PDB entry 3BVD | X-ray diffraction, 3.37 A resolution | chains A and B of the 3 polymer chains in the assembly

Chain A:
Molecule: Cytochrome c oxidase subunit 1
From: Thermus thermophilus
Notes: EC 1.9.3.1
UniProt: Q5SJ79 (COX1_THET8); residue numbers follow UniProt; this construct covers 2-562
Amino-acid sequence (568 residues; numbered -5 to 562; the number before each row is that of its first residue; numbers below 1 keep their minus sign (Met-5 is residue -5)):
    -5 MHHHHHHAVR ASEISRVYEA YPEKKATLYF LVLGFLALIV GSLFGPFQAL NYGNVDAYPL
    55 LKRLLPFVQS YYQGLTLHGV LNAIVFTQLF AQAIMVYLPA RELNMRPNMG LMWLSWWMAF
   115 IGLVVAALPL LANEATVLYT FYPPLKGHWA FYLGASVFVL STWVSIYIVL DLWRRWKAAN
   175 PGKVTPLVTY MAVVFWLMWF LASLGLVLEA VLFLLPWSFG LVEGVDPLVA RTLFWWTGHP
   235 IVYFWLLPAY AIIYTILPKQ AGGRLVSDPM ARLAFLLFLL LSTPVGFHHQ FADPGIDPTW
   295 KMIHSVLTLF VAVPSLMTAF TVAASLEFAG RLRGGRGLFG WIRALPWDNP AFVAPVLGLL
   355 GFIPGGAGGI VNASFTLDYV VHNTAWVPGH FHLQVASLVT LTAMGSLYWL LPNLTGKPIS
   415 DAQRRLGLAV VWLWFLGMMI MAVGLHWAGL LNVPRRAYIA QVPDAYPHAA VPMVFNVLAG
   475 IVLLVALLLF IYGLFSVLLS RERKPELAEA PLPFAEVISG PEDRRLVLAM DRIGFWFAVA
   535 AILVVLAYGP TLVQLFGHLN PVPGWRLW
Not modelled in the structure: -5 to 12
Construct notes: expression tag (-5 to 1); engineered mutation Arg258 (Lys in Q5SJ79)
Ion coordination: heme Fe: His72, His386; Cu ion: His282, His283
Residues lining bound ligands:
  - heme-as (HAS): Tyr133, Tyr136, Trp229, His233, Val236, Tyr237, Trp239, Leu240, Tyr244, His282, His283, Thr302, Ala306, Ser309, Leu310, Thr312, Ala313, Val316, Ala317, Leu320, Trp335, Ile336, Val350, Leu353, Leu354, Phe356, Ile357, Gly360, Gly363, Ile364, Asn366, Ala367, Asp372, His376, Asn377, Val381, His384, Phe385, Gln388, Val389, Val393, Arg449, Arg450
  - heme (HEM): Leu32, Ser36, Gly39, Pro40, Gln42, Ala43, Tyr46, Tyr65, Leu69, His72, Gly73, Asn76, Ala77, Leu132, Tyr133, Pro382, Phe385, His386, Val389, Ala390, Thr394, Trp428, Met432, Met435, Leu439, Arg449, Arg450, Ala451, Leu477
  - xenon (XE), molecule 1: Val74, Val79, Leu117, Ala120, Ala149, Phe152
  - xenon (XE), molecule 2: Val74, Phe135, Phe145, Ala149
  - xenon (XE), molecule 3: Ile78, Phe135, Leu200, Phe228, Ile235
  - xenon (XE), molecule 4: Tyr133, Trp229, Gly232, Ile235, Trp239
  - xenon (XE), molecule 5: Phe135, Tyr146, Ala149, Ser150, Ala204, Leu208
  - xenon (XE), molecule 6: Ser150, Val153, Leu200, Val201
  - xenon (XE), molecule 7: Leu200, Phe228, Thr231, Gly232
Swiss-Prot annotation at these positions:
  - binding site (Fe(II)-heme a): His72, His386
  - binding site (Cu cation): His233, Tyr237, His282, His283
  - binding site (heme a3): His384
  - cross-link: His233 to Tyr237 (1'-histidyl-3'-tyrosine (His-Tyr))

Chain B:
Molecule: Cytochrome c oxidase subunit 2
From: Thermus thermophilus
Notes: EC 1.9.3.1
UniProt: Q5SJ80 (COX2_THET8); residues 1-168 here = UniProt positions 1-168
Amino-acid sequence (168 residues; numbered 1 to 168; the number before each row is that of its first residue):
     1 MVDQHKAHKA ILAYEKGWLA FSLAMLFVFI ALIAYTLATH TAGVIPAGKL ERVDPTTVRQ
    61 EGPWADPAQA VVQTGPNQYT VYVLAFAFGY QPNPIEVPQG AEIVFKITSP DVIHGFHVEG
   121 TNINVEVLPG EVSTVRYTFK RPGEYRIICN QYCGLGHQNM FGTIVVKE
Not modelled in the structure: 1-2
Construct notes: engineered mutation Gln4 (Glu in Q5SJ80)
Ion coordination: dinuclear copper ion: His114, Gln151, His157
Swiss-Prot annotation at these positions:
  - binding site (Cu cation): His114, Cys149, Cys153, His157

How chain A and chain B interact:
Residue-residue contacts - 109 pairs, chain A then chain B:
  Ser64(A) with Leu155(B)
  Tyr66(A) with Tyr152(B), hydrophobic; Gly154(B); Leu155(B); His157(B); Gln158(B), hydrogen bond
  Thr130(A) with Tyr152(B), hydrogen bond (backbone-side chain)
  Leu132(A) with Tyr152(B), hydrophobic
  Pro137(A) with Ile113(B)
  Pro138(A) with Asp111(B); Val112(B); Ile113(B); Pro129(B), hydrophobic
  Leu139(A) with Tyr152(B)
  Asp220(A) with Arg52(B), salt bridge
  Pro221(A) with Leu128(B), hydrophobic; Pro129(B)
  Leu222(A) with Leu50(B), hydrophobic; Leu128(B)
  Arg225(A) with Glu126(B), salt bridge; Gln151(B)
  Arg258(A) with Gln4(B)
  Val260(A) with His8(B), hydrogen bond (backbone-side chain); Ile11(B), hydrophobic
  Met264(A) with Glu15(B)
  Phe285(A) with Pro46(B)
  Ala286(A) with Pro46(B); Asn124(B); Val125(B); Glu126(B)
  Asp287(A) with Pro46(B); Glu126(B)
  Pro288(A) with Glu126(B); Leu128(B); Glu131(B); Ser133(B)
  Gly289(A) with Ala47(B); Gly48(B); Leu50(B)
  Ile290(A) with Gly48(B)
  Pro292(A) with Pro46(B); Gly48(B)
  Met296(A) with Ile30(B), hydrophobic; Ile33(B), hydrophobic
  Val300(A) with Ile30(B), hydrophobic
  Leu303(A) with Leu26(B); Ile30(B), hydrophobic
  Val307(A) with Leu23(B), hydrophobic
  Leu310(A) with Trp18(B), hydrogen bond (backbone-side chain); Ser22(B)
  Met311(A) with Glu15(B)
  Phe314(A) with Tyr14(B), hydrophobic; Glu15(B); Trp18(B)
  Thr315(A) with Glu15(B), hydrogen bond
  Phe322(A) with Asp3(B); Gln4(B)
  Leu326(A) with Asp3(B)
  Ser368(A) with Ile33(B)
  Phe369(A) with Ile45(B), hydrophobic
  Thr370(A) with Thr36(B), hydrogen bond; Ile45(B)
  Tyr373(A) with Ile45(B); Pro46(B); Asn122(B); Asn124(B)
  His376(A) with Asn124(B), hydrogen bond (backbone-side chain); Glu126(B), salt bridge; Asn150(B)
  Asn377(A) with Glu126(B), hydrogen bond; Asn150(B), hydrogen bond (side chain-backbone); Gln151(B)
  Thr378(A) with His117(B)
  Asn446(A) with His117(B), hydrogen bond; Glu119(B); Gly120(B); Ile148(B)
  Pro448(A) with Ile148(B), hydrophobic; Cys149(B)
  Arg449(A) with His157(B)
  Arg450(A) with Gln151(B), hydrogen bond; His157(B), hydrogen bond (backbone-side chain)
  Ala451(A) with His157(B)
  Tyr452(A) with Gln158(B)
  Gln455(A) with Gln158(B); Asn159(B)
  Val456(A) with Asn159(B)
  Ala459(A) with Arg146(B), hydrogen bond (backbone-side chain)
  Tyr460(A) with Arg146(B); Ile148(B); Phe161(B)
  Ile512(A) with His8(B)
  Pro515(A) with Lys9(B)
  Asp517(A) with His8(B), salt bridge
  His552(A) with Leu50(B); Arg52(B), hydrogen bond (backbone-side chain)
  Asn554(A) with Arg52(B); Val53(B), hydrogen bond (side chain-backbone); Gly130(B), hydrogen bond (side chain-backbone)
  Val556(A) with Pro55(B), hydrophobic; Pro129(B)
  Trp559(A) with Pro110(B); Asp111(B), hydrogen bond (side chain-backbone); Val112(B), hydrophobic
  Leu561(A) with Val112(B), hydrophobic; Cys153(B); Gly154(B); Leu155(B), hydrogen bond (backbone-backbone)
  Trp562(A) with Leu155(B)
Also at the interface, not in a pair above, chain A (72 interface residues in all): Val131, Tyr136, Ser261, Asp291, Lys295, Ser299, Ala318, Ile364, Val374, Leu445, Ser513, Gly514, Gln548, Leu549, Pro557
Also at the interface, not in a pair above, chain B (59 interface residues in all): Leu12, Leu19, Met25, Phe29, Leu37, Val44, Thr56, Phe88

Summary:
72 residues of chain A face 59 of chain B across their interface, with 18 hydrogen bonds and 4 salt bridges.
Polar pairs include Asp220(A)-Arg52(B), Arg225(A)-Glu126(B) and His376(A)-Glu126(B). Bound to chain A: heme,
heme-as and 7 copies of xenon.
Here chain A is Cytochrome c oxidase subunit 1 and chain B is Cytochrome c oxidase subunit 2, both from
Thermus thermophilus. Entry 3BVD (Structure of Surface-engineered Cytochrome ba3 Oxidase from Thermus
thermophilus under Xenon Pressure, 100psi 5min) was determined by X-ray diffraction.
